PDB entry 4LFB | X-ray diffraction, 3.01 A resolution | chains A and Q of the 21 polymer chains in the assembly

Chain A:
Molecule: 16S rRNA
Organism: Thermus thermophilus
Sequence (1522 nucleotides; numbered 0 to 1544 plus 19 insertion-coded residues; 42 numbers in that range are skipped by the numbering (no residue carries them; nothing is unmodelled there); the number before each row is that of its first residue; a row labelled like 190A-190L holds insertion residues (190A, then the next letters in order); numbering starts at 0):
     0 UUUGUUGGAGAGUUUGAUCCUGGCUCAGGGUGAACGCUGGCGGCGUGCCU
    50 AAGACAUGCAAGUCGUGCGGG
    73 CCGCGGGGUUUU
    88 ACUCCG
    95 UGGUC
   101 AGCGGCGGACGGGUGAGUAACGCGUGGGU
  129A G
   130 ACCUACCCGGAAGAGGGGGACAACCCGGGGAAACUCGGGCUAAUCCCCCA
   180 UGUGGACCCGC
190A-190L CCCUUGGGGUGU
   191 GUCCAAAGGGCUUU
   216 GCCCGCUUCCGGAUGGGCCCGCGUCCCAUCAGCUAGUUGGUGGGGUAAUG
   266 GCCCACCAAGGCGACGACGGGUAGCCGGUCUGAGAGGAUGGCCGGCCACA
   316 GGGGCACUGAGACACGGGCCCCACUCCUACGGGAGGCAGCAGUUAGGAAU
   366 CUUCCGCAAUGGGCGCAAGCCUGACGGAGCGACGCCGCUUGGAGGAAGAA
   416 GCCCUUCGGGGUGUAAACUCCUGAA
   442 CCCGGGACGAAACCCCCGACGA
   474 GGGGACUGACGGUACCGGG
   494 GUAAUAGCGCCGGCCAACUCCGUGCCAGCAGCCGCGGUAAUACGGAGGGC
   544 GCGAGCGUUACCCGGAUUCACUGGGCGUAAAGGGCGUGUAGGCGGCCUGG
   594 GGCGUCCCAUGUGAAAGACCACGGCUCAACCGUGGGGGAGCGUGGGAUAC
   644 GCUCAGGCUAGACGGUGGGAGAGGGUGGUGGAAUUCCCGGAGUAGCGGUG
   694 AAAUGCGCAGAUACCGGGAGGAACGCCGAUGGCGAAGGCAGCCACCUGGU
   744 CCACCCGUGACGCUGAGGCGCGAAAGCGUGGGGAGCAAACCGGAUUAGAU
   794 ACCCGGGUAGUCCACGCCCUAAACGAUGCGCGCUAGGUCUCUGGGUCU
   848 CCUGGGGGCCGAAGCUAACGCGUUAAGCGCGCCGCCUGGGGAGUACGGCC
   898 GCAAGGCUGAAACUCAAAGGAAUUGACGGGGGCCCGCACAAGCGGUGGAG
   948 CAUGUGGUUUAAUUCGAAGXAACGCGAAGAACCUUACCAGGCCUUGACAU
   998 GCUAGG
 1003A G
  1004 AACCCGGGUGAAAGCCUGGGGUGCCCC
1030A-1030D GCGA
  1031 GGGGAGCCCUAGCACAGGUGCUGCAUGGCCGUCGUCAGCUCGUGCCGUGA
  1081 GGUGUUGGGUUAAGUCCCGCAACGAGCGCAACCCCCGCCGUUAGUUGCCA
  1131 GCGGUUCGGCCGGGCACUCUAACGGGACUGCCCGCGAAA
  1171 GCGGGAGGAAGGAGGGGACGACGUCUGGUCAGCAUGGCCCUUACGGCCUG
  1221 GGCGACACACGUGCUACAAUGCCCACUACAAAGCGAUGCCACCCGGCAAC
  1271 GGGGAGCUAAUCGCAAAAAGGUGGGCCCAGUUCGGAUUGGGGUCUGCAAC
  1321 CCGACCCCAUGAAGCCGGAAUCGCUAGUAAUCGCGGAUCAG
 1361A C
  1362 CAUGCCGCGGUGAAUACGUUCCCGGGCCUUGUACACACXGCCXGUXACGC
  1412 CAUGGGAGCGGGCUCUACCCGAAGUCGCCGGG
  1446 AGCCUACGGG
  1459 CAGGCGCCGAGGGUAGGGCCCGUGACUGGGGCGAAGUCGUAACAAGGUAG
  1509 CUGUACCGGAAGGUGCGGCUGGAUCCACUCCUUUCU
Not modelled in the structure: 0-4, 1534-1538
Construct notes: conflict C1534 (A2157 in M26923.1), A1535 (C2158 in M26923.1)
Modified residues: PSU (pseudouridine-5'-monophosphate) at position 516, 7MG (7N-methyl-8-hydroguanosine-5'-monophosphate) at position 527, M2G (N2-dimethylguanosine-5'-monophosphate) at position 966, 5MC (5-methylcytidine-5'-monophosphate) at position 967, 2MG (2N-methylguanosine-5'-monophosphate) at position 1207, 5MC (5-methylcytidine-5'-monophosphate) at position 1400, 4OC (4n,o2'-methylcytidine-5'-monophosphate) at position 1402, 5MC (5-methylcytidine-5'-monophosphate) at position 1404, 5MC (5-methylcytidine-5'-monophosphate) at position 1407, UR3 (3-methyluridine-5'-monophoshate) at position 1498, MA6 (6N-dimethyladenosine-5'-monophoshate) at position 1518, MA6 (6N-dimethyladenosine-5'-monophoshate) at position 1519, PSU (pseudouridine-5'-monophosphate) at position 1540, PSU (pseudouridine-5'-monophosphate) at position 1541
Bound ions: Mg2+ site 1 near G9 (its only coordinating residue here); Mg2+ site 2: U12, G22; Mg2+ site 3: U12, C526, A914; K+ site 1 near U14 (its only coordinating residue here); Mg2+ site 4 near G21 (its only coordinating residue here); Mg2+ site 5 near G29 (its only coordinating residue here); Mg2+ site 6: G46, G394 (together with neomycin); Mg2+ site 7 near C48 (its only coordinating residue here); Mg2+ site 8 near A53 (its only coordinating residue here); Mg2+ site 9: G61, U62, G105; Mg2+ site 10: G70, U98; Mg2+ site 11 near U83 (its only coordinating residue here); 86 more Mg2+ sites not listed; 8 more K+ sites not listed
Small-molecule neighbours:
  - neomycin (NMY), molecule 1: U45, G46, G112, G113, C307, C308, G309, C355, A356, A389, C390, G391, G392, A393
  - neomycin (NMY), molecule 2: C58, A59, G371, C372, C386, U387, G388
  - neomycin (NMY), molecule 3: G1405, U1406, 5MC_1407, A1408, C1409, G1489, C1490, G1491, A1492, A1493, G1494, U1495, C1496

Chain Q:
Name: ribosomal protein S17
Organism: Thermus thermophilus
UniProt: Q5SHP7 (RS17_THET8); numbering as in UniProt (aligned over 1-105)
Sequence (105 residues; row label = number of the first residue in the row):
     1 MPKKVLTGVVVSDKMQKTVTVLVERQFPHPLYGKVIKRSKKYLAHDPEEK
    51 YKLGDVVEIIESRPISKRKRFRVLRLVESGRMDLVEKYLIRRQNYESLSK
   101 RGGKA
Not modelled in the structure: 1
Bound ions: Mg2+ site 1: Asp13, Met15, Glu49; Mg2+ site 2: Ser39 (shared with C280(A) of chain A)

Interface between chain A and chain Q:
Contacting residue pairs - 94 pairs, chain A then chain Q:
  G127(A) with Pro2(Q), hydrogen bond to the sugar; Glu61(Q), hydrogen bond to the base
  G128(A) with Pro2(Q), sugar contact; Lys3(Q), hydrogen bond to the phosphate; Glu61(Q), sugar contact
  U129(A) with Lys3(Q), salt bridge to the phosphate
  A130(A) with Arg63(Q), salt bridge to the phosphate; Pro64(Q), base contact
  U190E(A) with Ser62(Q), base contact; Arg63(Q), hydrogen bond to the base; Arg72(Q), hydrogen bond to the base
  G190F(A) with Arg63(Q), hydrogen bond to the base
  C234(A) with Pro64(Q), sugar contact; Arg70(Q), hydrogen bond to the phosphate
  C235(A) with Glu61(Q), sugar contact; Arg70(Q), salt bridge to the phosphate; Phe71(Q), sugar contact
  G236(A) with Lys4(Q), sugar contact; Lys40(Q), salt bridge to the phosphate; Tyr42(Q), sugar contact
  C237(A) with Arg25(Q), hydrogen bond to the phosphate; Lys40(Q), salt bridge to the phosphate; Tyr42(Q), phosphate contact
  G238(A) with Arg25(Q), salt bridge to the phosphate
  A246(A) with Leu98(Q), sugar contact; Ser99(Q), sugar contact
  G247(A) with Ser99(Q), phosphate contact; Lys100(Q), salt bridge to the phosphate
  U253(A) with Met15(Q), sugar contact; Lys67(Q), salt bridge to the phosphate
  G254(A) with Met15(Q), sugar contact; Gln16(Q), hydrogen bond to the sugar; Thr18(Q), hydrogen bond to the phosphate; Ser66(Q), hydrogen bond to the phosphate; Lys67(Q), phosphate contact; Arg68(Q), phosphate contact; Lys69(Q), phosphate contact
  G255(A) with Gln16(Q), hydrogen bond to the sugar; Lys17(Q), hydrogen bond to the phosphate; Ile65(Q), phosphate contact; Ser66(Q), phosphate contact; Lys69(Q), salt bridge to the phosphate
  U256(A) with Lys17(Q), salt bridge to the phosphate
  U264(A) with Arg63(Q), sugar contact; Pro64(Q), hydrogen bond to the sugar
  G265(A) with Pro64(Q), sugar contact; Ile65(Q), sugar contact; Ser66(Q), sugar contact; Lys67(Q), hydrogen bond to the sugar
  G266(A) with Ile65(Q), phosphate contact; Lys67(Q), sugar contact
  C267(A) with Lys67(Q), phosphate contact
  A273(A) with Gln16(Q), hydrogen bond to the sugar
  G275(A) with Lys14(Q), salt bridge to the phosphate; Met15(Q), sugar contact
  G276(A) with Ser12(Q), hydrogen bond to the phosphate; Met15(Q), sugar contact; Thr20(Q), phosphate contact; Arg68(Q), hydrogen bond to the phosphate
  C277(A) with Lys41(Q), salt bridge to the phosphate; Arg68(Q), salt bridge to the phosphate
  G278(A) with Lys41(Q), salt bridge to the phosphate; Tyr95(Q), base contact
  A279(A) with Tyr95(Q), hydrogen bond to the phosphate; Leu98(Q), hydrogen bond to the base
  C280(A) with Arg38(Q), base contact; Ser39(Q), hydrogen bond to the base; Arg91(Q), base contact
  C564(A) with Leu31(Q), sugar contact; Tyr32(Q), sugar contact
  U582(A) with Ile90(Q), sugar contact; Asn94(Q), hydrogen bond to the sugar; Ala105(Q), sugar contact
  A583(A) with Lys87(Q), salt bridge to the phosphate; Asn94(Q), hydrogen bond to the sugar
  G584(A) with Lys87(Q), salt bridge to the phosphate
  G585(A) with Lys34(Q), hydrogen bond to the phosphate
  C586(A) with Lys34(Q), salt bridge to the phosphate
  G635(A) with Pro2(Q), phosphate contact
  U636(A) with Pro2(Q), sugar contact
  C647(A) with Arg81(Q), salt bridge to the phosphate
  G760(A) with Asn94(Q), hydrogen bond to the base; Ser97(Q), hydrogen bond to the base; Leu98(Q), sugar contact; Lys104(Q), hydrogen bond to the base; Ala105(Q), hydrogen bond to the base
  G761(A) with Ser97(Q), hydrogen bond to the sugar; Gly102(Q), phosphate contact; Gly103(Q), hydrogen bond to the sugar; Lys104(Q), sugar contact; Ala105(Q), base contact
  C762(A) with Gly102(Q), phosphate contact
  C879(A) with Lys34(Q), salt bridge to the phosphate
  C896(A) with Lys100(Q), sugar contact
Interface residues without a listed pair, chain A (47 interface residues in all): U252, G301, G597, U598, A759
Interface residues without a listed pair, chain Q (52 interface residues in all): Pro28, Val35, Lys37, Leu43, His45, Arg92, Arg101

Overview:
The interface between chain A and chain Q involves 47 residues on one side and 52 on the other, with 30
hydrogen bonds and 19 salt bridges. Polar pairs include G127(A)-Glu61(Q), U190E(A)-Arg63(Q) and
G190F(A)-Arg63(Q). Ligands of chain A: 3 copies of neomycin.
Here chain A is 16S rRNA and chain Q is ribosomal protein S17, both from Thermus thermophilus. Entry 4LFB
(Crystal Structure of 30S ribosomal subunit from Thermus thermophilus) was determined by X-ray diffraction.
